Entry 1ZG6 (X-ray diffraction, 2.10 A resolution); this record covers chain A.

== Chain A ==
Molecule: Beta-lactamase TEM
From: Escherichia coli
Notes: EC 3.5.2.6
Reference sequence: P62593 (BLAT_ECOLI); residues 3-288 here correspond to UniProt positions 1-286 (UniProt number = residue number - 2)
Sequence (286 residues; numbered 3 to 290; 2 numbers in that range are skipped by the numbering (no residue carries them; nothing is unmodelled there); the number before each row is that of its first residue):
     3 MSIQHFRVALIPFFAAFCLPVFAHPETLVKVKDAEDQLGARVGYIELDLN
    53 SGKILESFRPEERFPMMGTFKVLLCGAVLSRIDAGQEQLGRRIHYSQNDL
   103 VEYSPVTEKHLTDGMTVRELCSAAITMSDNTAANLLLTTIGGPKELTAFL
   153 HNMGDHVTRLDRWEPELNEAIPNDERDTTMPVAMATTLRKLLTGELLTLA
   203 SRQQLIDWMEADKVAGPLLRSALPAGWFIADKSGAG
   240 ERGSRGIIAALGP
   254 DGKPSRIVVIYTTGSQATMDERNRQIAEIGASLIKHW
Not modelled in the structure: 3-25
Construct notes: engineered mutation Gly70 (Ser68 in P62593)
Swiss-Prot annotation at these positions:
  - active site: Glu168 (Proton acceptor)
  - binding site (substrate): Lys234 to Gly236
Disulfides: Cys77-Cys123

== Summary ==
From UniProt: active-site residue Glu168 and 3 substrate-binding residues.
Chain A is Beta-lactamase TEM (Escherichia coli); the structure, TEM1 beta lactamase mutant S70G, was
determined by X-ray diffraction, deposited together with 1ZG4.
